Entry 8RTE (X-ray diffraction, 2.40 A resolution); this record covers chains A and B of the 4 polymer chains in the assembly.

Chain A (and B):
Name: Rap105
From: Bacillus phage phi105
Notes: chain B of this document is another copy of the same molecule, construct and numbering; everything in this record applies to it too
UniProt: D6R410 (D6R410_BPPH1); residues 1-370 here correspond to UniProt positions 20-389 (UniProt number = residue number + 19)
Sequence (370 residues; each row starts with the number of its first residue):
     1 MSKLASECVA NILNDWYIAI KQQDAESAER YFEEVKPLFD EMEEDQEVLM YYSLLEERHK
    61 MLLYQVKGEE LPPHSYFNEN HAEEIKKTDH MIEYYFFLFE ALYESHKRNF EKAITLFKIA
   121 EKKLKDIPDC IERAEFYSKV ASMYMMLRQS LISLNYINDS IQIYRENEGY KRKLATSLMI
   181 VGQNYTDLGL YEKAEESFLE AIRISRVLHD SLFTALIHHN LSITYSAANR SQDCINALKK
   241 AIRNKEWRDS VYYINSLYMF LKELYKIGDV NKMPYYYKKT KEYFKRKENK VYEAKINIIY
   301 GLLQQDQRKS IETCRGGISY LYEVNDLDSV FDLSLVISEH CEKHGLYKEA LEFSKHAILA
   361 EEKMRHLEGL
Unresolved in the structure: 1-8, 38-44, 82-86 (chain B: 1-9, 82-87, 305-306, 368-370)

How chain A and chain B interact:
Pairs across the interface (57):
  Tyr144(A) - Leu151(B)  hydrophobic
  Arg148(A) - Glu362(B)  salt bridge
  Arg148(A) - Arg365(B)  hydrogen bond (backbone-side chain)
  Gln149(A) - Leu151(B)
  Leu151(A) - Tyr144(B)  hydrophobic
  Leu151(A) - Gln149(B)
  Leu151(A) - Ile152(B)  hydrophobic
  Ile152(A) - Leu151(B)  hydrophobic
  Ile152(A) - Ile152(B)  hydrophobic
  Ile152(A) - Asn155(B)
  Asn155(A) - Ile152(B)
  Asp187(A) - Arg365(B)
  Asp187(A) - His366(B)
  Leu188(A) - Arg365(B)
  Leu188(A) - His366(B)  hydrogen bond (backbone-side chain)
  Gly189(A) - His366(B)  hydrogen bond (backbone-side chain)
  Leu190(A) - Leu367(B)
  Phe331(A) - Glu362(B)
  Leu335(A) - Ile358(B)  hydrophobic
  Ser338(A) - Leu351(B)
  Glu342(A) - Leu351(B)
  Glu342(A) - Lys355(B)  salt bridge
  Tyr347(A) - Tyr347(B)
  Tyr347(A) - Lys348(B)
  Lys348(A) - Tyr347(B)
  Ala350(A) - Leu351(B)
  Leu351(A) - Ser338(B)
  Leu351(A) - Glu342(B)
  Leu351(A) - Ala350(B)  hydrophobic
  Leu351(A) - Leu351(B)
  Leu351(A) - Ser354(B)
  Ser354(A) - Leu351(B)
  Ser354(A) - Ser354(B)  hydrogen bond
  Ser354(A) - Ile358(B)
  Lys355(A) - Glu342(B)
  Ile358(A) - Leu335(B)  hydrophobic
  Ile358(A) - Ser354(B)
  Ile358(A) - Ile358(B)  hydrophobic
  Glu361(A) - Glu361(B)
  Glu361(A) - Arg365(B)  salt bridge
  Glu362(A) - Arg148(B)  salt bridge
  Glu362(A) - Phe331(B)
  Arg365(A) - Arg148(B)  hydrogen bond (side chain-backbone)
  Arg365(A) - Asp187(B)
  Arg365(A) - Leu188(B)
  Arg365(A) - Glu361(B)  salt bridge
  Arg365(A) - Arg365(B)
  His366(A) - Asp187(B)
  His366(A) - Leu188(B)
  His366(A) - Gly189(B)
  His366(A) - Tyr191(B)
  Leu367(A) - Leu151(B)  hydrophobic
  Leu367(A) - Leu188(B)  hydrogen bond (backbone-backbone)
  Leu367(A) - Leu190(B)
  Glu368(A) - Gly189(B)
  Glu368(A) - Leu190(B)
  Leu370(A) - Leu190(B)
Interface residues without a listed pair, chain A (29 interface residues in all): Ala357
Interface residues without a listed pair, chain B (30 interface residues in all): Thr186, Ala357, Met364

Summary:
29 residues of chain A face 30 of chain B across their interface; the contacts include 6 hydrogen bonds and 5
salt bridges. Polar pairs include Arg148(A)-Glu362(B), Glu342(A)-Lys355(B) and Glu361(A)-Arg365(B).
Both chains are Rap105 (Bacillus phage phi105). Entry 8RTE (Rap from bacteriophage Phi105 with peptide ERPVGT)
was determined by X-ray diffraction (same publication as 8RST, 8RSU, 8RSV and 8RTC).
